Entry 5CG6 (X-ray diffraction, 1.70 A resolution); this record covers chain A.

== Chain A ==
Protein: Farnesyl pyrophosphate synthase
Organism: Homo sapiens
Notes: EC 2.5.1.10, 2.5.1.1
UniProtKB: P14324 (FPPS_HUMAN); residues 8-353 here correspond to UniProt positions 74-419 (UniProt number = residue number + 66)
Chain sequence (355 residues; numbered 7 to 361; the number before each row is that of its first residue):
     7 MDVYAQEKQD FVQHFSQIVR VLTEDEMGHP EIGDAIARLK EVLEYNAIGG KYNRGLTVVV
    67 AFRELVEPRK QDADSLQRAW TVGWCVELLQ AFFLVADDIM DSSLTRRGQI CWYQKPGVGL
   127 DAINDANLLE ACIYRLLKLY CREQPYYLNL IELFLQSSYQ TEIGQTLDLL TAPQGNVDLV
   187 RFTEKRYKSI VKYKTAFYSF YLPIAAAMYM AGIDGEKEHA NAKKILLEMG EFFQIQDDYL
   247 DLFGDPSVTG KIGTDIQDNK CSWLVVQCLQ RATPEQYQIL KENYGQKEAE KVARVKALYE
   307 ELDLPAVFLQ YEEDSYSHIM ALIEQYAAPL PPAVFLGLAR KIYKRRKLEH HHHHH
Unresolved in the structure: 7, 351-361
Sequence notes: initiating methionine (7); expression tag (354-361)
Curated features (UniProtKB/Swiss-Prot):
  - binding site (isopentenyl diphosphate): Lys57, Arg60, Gln96, Arg113
  - binding site (Mg(2+)): Asp103, Asp107
  - binding site (dimethylallyl diphosphate): Arg112, Lys200, Thr201, Gln240, Lys257, Lys266
  - site (Important for determining product chain length): Phe98, Phe99
  - modified residue: Lys57 (N6-(2-hydroxyisobutyryl)lysine), Lys287 (N6-acetyllysine)
Ion coordination: Mg2+ site 1: Asp103, Asp107 (together with Risedronate); Mg2+ site 2: Asp243 (together with Risedronate)
Small-molecule neighbours:
  - 3-methylbut-3-enyl trihydrogen diphosphate (IPE): Gly56, Lys57, Tyr58, Asn59, Arg60, Gln96, Leu100, Arg112, Arg113, Thr201, Tyr204, Ser205, Phe239, Gln240, Asp243, Lys257
  - Risedronate (RIS; 1-hydroxy-2-(3-pyridinyl)ethylidene bis-phosphonic acid): Phe99, Leu100, Asp103, Asp104, Asp107, Arg112, Gln171, Lys200, Thr201, Tyr204, Gln240, Asp243, Lys257, Asp261

== Summary ==
Chain A binds Risedronate and 3-methylbut-3-enyl trihydrogen diphosphate. Asp103 and Asp107 form the Mg2+ site
1. From UniProt: 4 isopentenyl diphosphate-binding residues, Mg2+-binding residues Asp103 and Asp107 and 6
dimethylallyl diphosphate-binding residues.
Chain A is Farnesyl pyrophosphate synthase (Homo sapiens); the structure, Neutron crystal structure of human
farnesyl pyrophosphate synthase in complex with risedronate and isopentenyl pyrophosphate, was determined by
X-ray diffraction (same publication as 5CG5).
